8EDG - chains O and E of the 12 polymer chains in the assembly; structure by electron microscopy, 4.64 A resolution (low resolution: residue-level contacts below are approximate; hydrogen-bond / salt-bridge calls are withheld).

== Chain O ==
Molecule: 55-nt DNA strand
Sequence (55 nucleotides; numbered 1 to 55; the number before each row is that of its first residue):
     1 CAAGTGGCGCATAAGTATCAAAATAAGCCACTTGTTGTTGTTCTCTGGTT
    51 CACGC

== Chain E ==
Protein: Hermes transposase
Organism: Musca domestica
Reference sequence: Q25438 (Q25438_MUSDO); numbering as in UniProt (aligned over 1-612)
Amino-acid sequence (612 residues; each row starts with the number of its first residue):
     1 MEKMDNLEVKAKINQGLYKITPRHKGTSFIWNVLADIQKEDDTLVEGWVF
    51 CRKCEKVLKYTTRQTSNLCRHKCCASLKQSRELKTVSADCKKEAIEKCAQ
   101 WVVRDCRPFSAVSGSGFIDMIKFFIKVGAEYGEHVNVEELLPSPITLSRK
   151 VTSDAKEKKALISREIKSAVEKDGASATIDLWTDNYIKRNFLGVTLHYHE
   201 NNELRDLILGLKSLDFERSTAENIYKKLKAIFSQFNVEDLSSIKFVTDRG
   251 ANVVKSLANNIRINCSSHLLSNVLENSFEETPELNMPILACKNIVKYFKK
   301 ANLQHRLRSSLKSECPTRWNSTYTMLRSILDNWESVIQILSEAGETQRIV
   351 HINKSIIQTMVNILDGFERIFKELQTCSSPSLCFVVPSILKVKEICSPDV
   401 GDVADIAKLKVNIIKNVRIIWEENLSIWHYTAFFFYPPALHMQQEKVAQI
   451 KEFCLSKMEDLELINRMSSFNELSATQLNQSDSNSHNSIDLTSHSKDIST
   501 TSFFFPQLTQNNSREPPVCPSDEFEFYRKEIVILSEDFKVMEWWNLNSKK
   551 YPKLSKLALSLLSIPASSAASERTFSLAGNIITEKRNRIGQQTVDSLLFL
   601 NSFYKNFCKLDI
Unresolved in the structure: 1-3, 461-516, 610-612
Sequence notes: engineered mutation Glu2 (Gln in Q25438), Gly128 (Lys in Q25438)
Metal / ion sites: Zn2+: Cys51, Cys54, His71, Cys73

== How chain O and chain E interact ==
Residue-residue contacts - 24 pairs, chain O then chain E:
  DC1(O) - Lys372(E)
  DC1(O) - Arg573(E)
  DA2(O) - Arg573(E)
  DG4(O) - Pro108(E)
  DG4(O) - Ser110(E)
  DT5(O) - Pro108(E)
  DT5(O) - Phe109(E)
  DT5(O) - Ser110(E)
  DG6(O) - Phe109(E)
  DT12(O) - Thr27(E)
  DT12(O) - Ser28(E)
  DT12(O) - Thr62(E)
  DT12(O) - Arg63(E)
  DA13(O) - Ser28(E)
  DA13(O) - Arg63(E)
  DA13(O) - Gln64(E)
  DA13(O) - Thr65(E)
  DA13(O) - Ser66(E)
  DA14(O) - Gln64(E)
  DA14(O) - Ser66(E)
  DA14(O) - Cys69(E)
  DG15(O) - Gln64(E)
  DG15(O) - Ser66(E)
  DT16(O) - Arg70(E)
Other interface residues (no listed pair), chain O (13 interface residues in all): DA3, DA11, DA17
Other interface residues (no listed pair), chain E (19 interface residues in all): Trp31, Asn67, Ala88, Gln375, Asn580

== Overview ==
13 residues of chain O and 19 residues of chain E are in contact. Cys51(E), Cys54(E), His71(E) and Cys73(E)
form the Zn2+ site.
Here chain O is a 55-nt DNA strand and chain E is Hermes transposase (Musca domestica). Entry 8EDG (Cryo-EM
structure of the Hermes transposase bound to two left-ends of its DNA transposon) was determined by electron
microscopy (same publication as 8EB5 and 8SJD).
